Entry 4B86 (X-ray diffraction, 3.50 A resolution); this record covers chains A and D of the 4 polymer chains in the assembly.

== Chain A ==
Protein: Male-specific lethal 1 homolog
From: Homo sapiens
UniProtKB: Q68DK7 (MSL1_HUMAN); residue numbers follow UniProt; this construct covers 212-267
Sequence (59 residues; row label = number of the first residue in the row):
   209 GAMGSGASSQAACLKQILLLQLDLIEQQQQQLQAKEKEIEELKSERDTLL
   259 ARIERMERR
Unresolved in the structure: 209-213, 261-267
Sequence notes: expression tag (209-211)
Curated features (UniProtKB/Swiss-Prot):
  - region: Lys223 to Gln237 (Interaction with MSL2)
What the authors report for this chain:
  - self-association interface (contacts with another copy of this molecule): Lys243, Arg254

== Chain D ==
Protein: Male-specific lethal 2 homolog
From: Homo sapiens
UniProtKB: Q9HCI7 (MSL2_HUMAN); residues 1-116 here = UniProt positions 1-116
Sequence (116 residues; each row starts with the number of its first residue):
     1 MNPVNATALYISASRLVLNYDPGDPKAFTEINRLLPYFRQSLSCCVCGHL
    51 LQDPIAPTNSTCQHYVCKTCKGKKMMMKPSCSWCKDYEQFEENKQLSILV
   101 NCYKKLCEYITQTTLA
Unresolved in the structure: 71-90, 116
Bound ions: Zn2+ site 1: Cys44, Cys47, Cys70; Zn2+ site 2 near Cys62 (its only coordinating residue here)
Curated features (UniProtKB/Swiss-Prot):
  - zinc finger: Cys44 to Lys85 (RING-type)
  - binding site (Zn(2+)): Cys44, Cys47, Cys62, His64, Cys67, Cys70, Cys81, Cys84
  - natural variant: Arg15 (R15L: In KBHS; uncertain significance)
  - mutagenesis: His64 (H64Y: Great reduction in H2B ubiquitination. No effect on MSL1-binding)

== Interface between chain A and chain D ==
Contacting residue pairs - 23 pairs, chain A then chain D:
  Ser217(A) - Gln112(D)
  Gln218(A) - Gln112(D)
  Gln218(A) - Thr113(D)
  Cys221(A) - Lys105(D)
  Cys221(A) - Gln112(D)
  Leu222(A) - Leu18(D)  hydrophobic
  Leu222(A) - Tyr109(D)  hydrophobic
  Gln224(A) - Lys105(D)  hydrogen bond
  Ile225(A) - Tyr10(D)
  Leu228(A) - Ile98(D)
  Leu228(A) - Asn101(D)
  Leu228(A) - Cys102(D)
  Leu228(A) - Lys105(D)
  Gln229(A) - Tyr10(D)  hydrogen bond
  Asp231(A) - Ile98(D)
  Leu232(A) - Gln95(D)
  Leu232(A) - Ile98(D)  hydrophobic
  Gln235(A) - Lys94(D)
  Gln235(A) - Ile98(D)
  Gln236(A) - Gln95(D)
  Gln239(A) - Asn2(D)
  Gln239(A) - Gln95(D)  hydrogen bond
  Lys243(A) - Asn2(D)  hydrogen bond
Interface residues without a listed pair, chain D (17 interface residues in all): Thr7, Asn93, Leu99, Leu106, Glu108

== In short ==
14 residues of chain A face 17 of chain D across their interface, with 4 hydrogen bonds. Among the polar pairs
are Gln224(A)-Lys105(D), Gln229(A)-Tyr10(D) and Gln239(A)-Gln95(D). Cys44(D), Cys47(D) and Cys70(D) coordinate
Zn2+ site 1. UniProt lists 8 Zn2+-binding residues and one mutagenesis site on chain D. The paper reports a
self-association interface involving Lys243(A) and Arg254(A).
Here chain A is Male-specific lethal 1 homolog and chain D is Male-specific lethal 2 homolog, both from Homo
sapiens. Entry 4B86 (Crystal structure of the MSL1-MSL2 complex (3.5A)) was determined by X-ray diffraction,
deposited together with 4B7Y.
